Entry 1UX1 (X-ray diffraction, 2.36 A resolution); this record covers chains B and C of the 4 polymer chains in the assembly.

# Chain B (and C)
Name: Cytidine deaminase
From: Bacillus subtilis
Notes: EC 3.5.4.5; chain C of this document is another copy of the same molecule, construct and numbering; everything in this record applies to it too
UniProtKB: P19079 (CDD_BACSU); residue numbers follow UniProt; this construct covers 1-136
Amino-acid sequence (136 residues; row label = number of the first residue in the row):
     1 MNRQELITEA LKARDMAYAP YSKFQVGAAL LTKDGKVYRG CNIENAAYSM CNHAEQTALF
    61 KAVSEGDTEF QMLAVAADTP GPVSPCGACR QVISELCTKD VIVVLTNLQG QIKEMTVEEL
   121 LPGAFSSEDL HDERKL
Disordered / not traced: 131-136
Differences from the reference sequence: engineered mutation His53 (Cys in P19079), Gln56 (Arg in P19079)
Ion coordination: Zn2+: His53, Cys86, Cys89 (together with tetrahydrodeoxyuridine)
Small-molecule neighbours:
  - tetrahydrodeoxyuridine (THU), molecule 1: Ser22, Phe24, Val26, Asn42, Glu44, His53, Ala54, Glu55, Ser84, Pro85, Cys86, Cys89
  - tetrahydrodeoxyuridine (THU), molecule 2: Ala46, Ala47, Tyr48

# Chain B / chain C interface
Contacting residue pairs - 52 pairs, chain B then chain C:
  Met16(B) - Ser64(C)
  Met16(B) - Glu65(C)
  Met16(B) - Gly66(C)
  Tyr18(B) - Glu95(C)  hydrogen bond
  Tyr21(B) - Glu95(C)  hydrogen bond
  Tyr21(B) - Ser127(C)
  Tyr21(B) - Leu130(C)  hydrophobic
  Cys41(B) - Ser64(C)
  Ile43(B) - Phe60(C)
  Ile43(B) - Val63(C)  hydrophobic
  Asn45(B) - Gln91(C)
  Asn45(B) - Val92(C)
  Asn45(B) - Glu95(C)  hydrogen bond
  Ala46(B) - Glu95(C)  hydrogen bond (backbone-side chain)
  Ala46(B) - Phe125(C)
  Ala46(B) - Ser126(C)
  Ala46(B) - Ser127(C)
  Met50(B) - Gln56(C)
  Met50(B) - Ala88(C)  hydrophobic
  Met50(B) - Val92(C)  hydrophobic
  Asn52(B) - Asn52(C)
  Asn52(B) - Phe60(C)
  Thr57(B) - Phe60(C)
  Thr57(B) - Ser64(C)
  Phe60(B) - Ile43(C)
  Phe60(B) - Asn52(C)
  Lys61(B) - Lys61(C)
  Lys61(B) - Ser64(C)  hydrogen bond
  Lys61(B) - Glu65(C)  salt bridge
  Val63(B) - Ile43(C)  hydrophobic
  Ser64(B) - Met16(C)
  Ser64(B) - Cys41(C)
  Ser64(B) - Thr57(C)
  Ser64(B) - Lys61(C)  hydrogen bond
  Glu65(B) - Met16(C)
  Glu65(B) - Lys61(C)  salt bridge
  Gly66(B) - Met16(C)
  Ala88(B) - Met50(C)
  Gln91(B) - Asn45(C)
  Val92(B) - Asn45(C)
  Val92(B) - Met50(C)  hydrophobic
  Glu95(B) - Tyr18(C)  hydrogen bond
  Glu95(B) - Tyr21(C)  hydrogen bond
  Glu95(B) - Glu44(C)
  Glu95(B) - Asn45(C)
  Glu95(B) - Ala46(C)  hydrogen bond (side chain-backbone)
  Phe125(B) - Ala46(C)
  Ser126(B) - Ala46(C)
  Ser127(B) - Tyr21(C)
  Ser127(B) - Ala46(C)
  Leu130(B) - Tyr21(C)  hydrophobic
  Leu130(B) - Ala46(C)
Interface residues without a listed pair, chain B (29 interface residues in all): Arg39, Glu44, Ala47, Gln56, Leu96
Interface residues without a listed pair, chain C (30 interface residues in all): Arg39, Ala47, Tyr48, Leu96

# In short
Chain B and chain C form an interface of 29 and 30 residues respectively, with 9 hydrogen bonds and 2 salt
bridges. Polar pairs include Lys61(B)-Glu65(C), Tyr18(B)-Glu95(C) and Tyr21(B)-Glu95(C). Chain B binds
tetrahydrodeoxyuridine. His53(B), Cys86(B) and Cys89(B) coordinate Zn2+.
Both chains are Cytidine deaminase (Bacillus subtilis). Entry 1UX1 (Bacillus subtilis cytidine deaminase with
a Cys53His and an Arg56Gln substitution) was determined by X-ray diffraction together with 1UWZ from the same
study.
